8YEM - chains B and E of the 6 polymer chains in the assembly; structure by X-ray diffraction, 2.74 A resolution.

# Chain B
Molecule: Tubulin beta chain
From: Sus scrofa
Reference sequence: A0A8D0VN39 (A0A8D0VN39_PIG); residue numbers follow UniProt; this construct covers 1-431
Sequence (431 residues; row label = number of the first residue in the row):
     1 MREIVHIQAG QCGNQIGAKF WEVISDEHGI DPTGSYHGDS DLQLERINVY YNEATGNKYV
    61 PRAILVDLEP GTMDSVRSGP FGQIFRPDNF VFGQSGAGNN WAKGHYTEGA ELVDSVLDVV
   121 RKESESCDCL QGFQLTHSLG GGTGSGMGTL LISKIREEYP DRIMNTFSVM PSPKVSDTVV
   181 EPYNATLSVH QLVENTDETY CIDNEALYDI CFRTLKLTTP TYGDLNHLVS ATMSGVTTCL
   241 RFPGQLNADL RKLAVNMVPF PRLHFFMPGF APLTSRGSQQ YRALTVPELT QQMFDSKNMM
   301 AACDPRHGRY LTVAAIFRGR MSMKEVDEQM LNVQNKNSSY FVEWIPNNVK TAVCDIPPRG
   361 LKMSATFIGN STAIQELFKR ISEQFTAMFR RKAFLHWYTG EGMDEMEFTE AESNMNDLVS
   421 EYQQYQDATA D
Disordered / not traced: 1, 429-431
Metal / ion sites: Mg2+: Gln-11, Asp-177 (together with GDP)
Small-molecule neighbours:
  - A1D6D (4-(2-chloranyl-6-fluoranyl-quinazolin-4-yl)-7-methoxy-1,3-dihydroquinoxalin-2-one): Val-236, Cys-239, Leu-240, Leu-246, Ala-248, Asp-249, Lys-252, Leu-253, Asn-256, Met-257, Thr-312, Val-313, Ala-314, Ala-315, Ile-316, Asn-348, Lys-350, Thr-351, Ala-352
  - GDP (guanosine-5'-diphosphate): Ala-9, Gly-10, Gln-11, Cys-12, Gln-15, Ile-16, Asp-67, Ala-97, Asn-99, Ser-138, Gly-140, Gly-141, Gly-142, Thr-143, Gly-144, Val-169, Pro-171, Val-175, Ser-176, Asp-177, Glu-181, Asn-204, Leu-207, Tyr-222, Leu-225, Asn-226, Val-229

# Chain E
Molecule: Stathmin-4
From: Rattus norvegicus
Reference sequence: P63043 (STMN4_RAT); residues 6-141 here correspond to UniProt positions 50-185 (UniProt number = residue number + 44)
Sequence (136 residues; row label = number of the first residue in the row):
     6 MEVIELNKCT SGQSFEVILK PPSFDGVPEF NASLPRRRDP SLEEIQKKLE AAEERRKYQE
    66 AELLKHLAEK REHEREVIQK AIEENNNFIK MAKEKLAQKM ESNKENREAH LAAMLERLQE
   126 KDKHAEEVRK NKELKE
Disordered / not traced: 29-43
Swiss-Prot annotation at these positions:
  - modified residue: Ser-46 (Phosphoserine)

# Interface between chain B and chain E
Residue-residue contacts (24; chain B residue first):
  His-105(B) with Lys-75(E), hydrogen bond
  Tyr-106(B) with His-78(E), hydrogen bond; Glu-79(E); Val-82(E), hydrophobic; Ile-83(E)
  Leu-150(B) with Glu-79(E)
  Ser-153(B) with Leu-72(E); Lys-75(E); Arg-76(E), hydrogen bond (backbone-side chain)
  Lys-154(B) with Arg-76(E); Glu-79(E), salt bridge
  Arg-156(B) with Leu-68(E)
  Glu-157(B) with Leu-69(E); Leu-72(E); Arg-76(E), salt bridge
  Pro-160(B) with Glu-65(E)
  Gln-191(B) with Lys-75(E)
  Glu-401(B) with Val-82(E); Ala-86(E)
  Gly-402(B) with Val-82(E); Lys-85(E); Ala-86(E)
  Asp-404(B) with Lys-85(E), salt bridge
  Glu-407(B) with His-78(E), salt bridge
Also at the interface, not in a pair above, chain B (18 interface residues in all): Thr-107, Glu-194, Thr-399, Gly-400, Met-403
Also at the interface, not in a pair above, chain E (14 interface residues in all): His-71, Glu-89

# In short
18 residues of chain B face 14 of chain E across their interface; the contacts include 3 hydrogen bonds and 4
salt bridges. Polar contacts include Lys-154(B)/Glu-79(E), Glu-157(B)/Arg-76(E) and Asp-404(B)/Lys-85(E).
Chain B binds GDP and compound A1D6D. Gln-11(B) and Asp-177(B) coordinate Mg2+.
Here chain B is Tubulin beta chain (Sus scrofa) and chain E is Stathmin-4 (Rattus norvegicus). Entry 8YEM
(Tubulin-RB3_SLD-TTL in complex with compound 9) was determined by X-ray diffraction.
